Entry 3AVF (X-ray diffraction, 1.70 A resolution); this record covers chains B and D of the 4 polymer chains in the assembly.

# Chain B
Molecule: Integrase
Source organism: Human immunodeficiency virus type 1
Notes: fragment: CCD domain
UniProtKB: P12497 (POL_HV1N5); residues 50-209 here correspond to UniProt positions 1197-1356 (UniProt number = residue number + 1147)
Chain sequence (180 residues; each row starts with the number of its first residue):
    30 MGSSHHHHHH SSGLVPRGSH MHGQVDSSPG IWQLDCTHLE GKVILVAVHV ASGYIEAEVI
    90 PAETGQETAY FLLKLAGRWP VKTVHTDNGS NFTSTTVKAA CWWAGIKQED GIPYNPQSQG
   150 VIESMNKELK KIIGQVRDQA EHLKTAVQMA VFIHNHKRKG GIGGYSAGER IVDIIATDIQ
Unresolved in the structure: 30-55, 189-192
Construct notes: expression tag (30-49); engineered mutation Ser56 (Cys1203 in P12497), Asp139 (Phe1286 in P12497), His185 (Phe1332 in P12497)
UniProt features mapped onto this chain:
  - binding site (Mg(2+)): Asp64, Asp116, Glu152

# Chain D
Molecule: LEDGF peptide
Chain sequence (8 residues; row label = number of the first residue in the row):
     1 DLKIDNLD
Covalent attachments: covalent link Asp1-Asp8

# How chain B and chain D interact
Pairs across the interface (8):
  Gln95(B) with Asp5(D), hydrogen bond (side chain-backbone); Asn6(D)
  Thr124(B) with Leu7(D)
  Thr125(B) with Ile4(D); Leu7(D)
  Ala128(B) with Ile4(D)
  Trp131(B) with Ile4(D), hydrophobic
  Trp132(B) with Ile4(D), hydrophobic
Also at the interface, not in a pair above, chain B (7 interface residues in all): Ala129

# In short
7 residues of chain B face 4 of chain D across their interface; the contacts include 1 hydrogen bond. The
hydrogen-bonded pair is Gln95(B)-Asp5(D). Curated annotation (UniProt) lists 3 Mg2+-binding residues on chain
B.
Chain B is Integrase (Human immunodeficiency virus type 1) and chain D is LEDGF peptide; the structure,
Crystal structures of novel allosteric peptide inhibitors of HIV integrase in the LEDGF binding site, was
determined by X-ray diffraction, deposited together with 3AV9, 3AVA, 3AVB, 3AVC, 3AVG, 3AVH and 6 further
entries.
